Entry 2V53 (X-ray diffraction, 3.20 A resolution); this record covers chains A and D of the 4 polymer chains in the assembly.

# Chain A
Molecule: Sparc
Organism: Homo sapiens
Notes: fragment: fs and ec domains, residues 70-212, 221-303
UniProt: P09486 (SPRC_HUMAN); residues 53-286 here correspond to UniProt positions 70-303 (UniProt number = residue number + 17)
Amino-acid sequence (230 residues; numbered 49 to 286; 8 numbers in that range are skipped by the numbering (no residue carries them; nothing is unmodelled there); the number before each row is that of its first residue):
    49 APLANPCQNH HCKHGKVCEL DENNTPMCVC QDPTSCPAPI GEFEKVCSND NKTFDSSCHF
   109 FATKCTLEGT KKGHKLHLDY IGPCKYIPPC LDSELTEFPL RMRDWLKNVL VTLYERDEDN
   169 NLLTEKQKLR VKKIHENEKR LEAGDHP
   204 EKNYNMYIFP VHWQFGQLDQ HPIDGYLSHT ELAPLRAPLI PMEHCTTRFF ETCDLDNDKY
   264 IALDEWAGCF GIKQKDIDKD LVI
Disordered / not traced: 49-53, 188-195, 204-205
Cystine bridges: Cys55-Cys66, Cys60-Cys76, Cys78-Cys113, Cys84-Cys106, Cys95-Cys132, Cys138-Cys248, Cys256-Cys272
Covalent attachments: N-acetylglucosamine (NAG) linked to Asn99
Bound ions: Ca2+: Asp222, Pro225, Asp227, Tyr229, Glu234
From the paper describing this entry:
  - contacts within the chain: Arg149-Glu246 (salt bridge)
  - post-translational modification sites: Asn99
  - conformationally variable residues (loop rearrangement): Ile243, Pro244

# Chain D
Molecule: Collagen alpha-1(III) chain
UniProt: P02461 (CO3A1_HUMAN); residues 7-27 here correspond to UniProt positions 564-584 (UniProt number = residue number + 557)
Amino-acid sequence (33 residues; each row starts with the number of its first residue):
     1 GPPGPPGPPG PSGPRGQPGV MGFPGPKGPP GAP
Modified positions: Pro3, Pro6, Pro9, Pro18, Pro24, Pro30, Pro33 (4-hydroxyproline; HYP)
UniProt features mapped onto this chain:
  - modified residue (4-hydroxyproline): Pro9, Pro18, Pro24

# Interface between chain A and chain D
Residue-residue contacts (20; chain A residue first):
  Glu145(A) - Pro26(D)
  Glu145(A) - Lys27(D)  hydrogen bond (side chain-backbone)
  Phe146(A) - Phe23(D)  hydrophobic
  Arg149(A) - Phe23(D)
  Arg149(A) - Pro24(D)  hydrogen bond (side chain-backbone)
  Arg149(A) - Gly25(D)
  Arg149(A) - Pro26(D)
  Met150(A) - Phe23(D)  hydrophobic
  Asp152(A) - Pro24(D)
  Trp153(A) - Val20(D)
  Trp153(A) - Met21(D)  hydrogen bond (side chain-backbone)
  Trp153(A) - Gly22(D)
  Trp153(A) - Phe23(D)  hydrophobic
  Asn156(A) - Pro24(D)
  Val157(A) - Val20(D)  hydrophobic
  Thr160(A) - Val20(D)
  Arg164(A) - Gln17(D)
  Arg164(A) - Pro18(D)  hydrogen bond (side chain-backbone)
  Arg164(A) - Gly19(D)  hydrogen bond (side chain-backbone)
  Glu246(A) - Phe23(D)
Other interface residues (no listed pair), chain A (12 interface residues in all): Leu242
Interface features reported in the paper:
  - residue pairs: Phe146(A)-Phe23(D) (hydrophobic contact), Met150(A)-Phe23(D) (hydrophobic contact), Trp153(A)-Phe23(D), Trp153(A)-Met21(D) (hydrophobic contact), Leu242(A)-Phe23(D) (hydrophobic contact)
  - interface residues, chain A: Arg149(A), Trp153(A), Glu246(A)

# Summary
Chain A and chain D form an interface of 12 and 11 residues respectively, with 5 hydrogen bonds. Polar
contacts include Glu145(A)-Lys27(D), Arg149(A)-Pro24(D) and Trp153(A)-Met21(D). The paper describes
hydrophobic contacts between Phe146(A) and Phe23(D), Met150(A) and Phe23(D) and Trp153(A) and Met21(D) among
others; a contact between Trp153(A) and Phe23(D). The paper reports interface residues Arg149(A), Trp153(A)
and Glu246(A); a modification site at Asn99(A).
Chain A is Sparc (Homo sapiens) and chain D is Collagen alpha-1(III) chain; the structure, Crystal structure
of a SPARC-collagen complex, was determined by X-ray diffraction.
